PDB entry 2Q68 | X-ray diffraction, 2.50 A resolution | chains A and B

[Chain A (and B)]
Protein: Potassium channel protein
Source organism: Bacillus cereus
Notes: chain B of this document is another copy of the same molecule, construct and numbering; everything in this record applies to it too
UniProtKB: Q81HW2 (Q81HW2_BACCR); numbering as in UniProt (aligned over 1-110)
Amino-acid sequence (114 residues; numbered 1 to 114; the number before each row is that of its first residue):
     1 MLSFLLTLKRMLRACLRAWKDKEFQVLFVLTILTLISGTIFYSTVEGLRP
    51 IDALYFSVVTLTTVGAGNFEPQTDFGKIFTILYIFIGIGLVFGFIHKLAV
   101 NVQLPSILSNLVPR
Not modelled in the structure: 105-114 (chain B: 104-114)
Differences from the reference sequence: engineered mutation Ala-66 (Asp in Q81HW2), Glu-70 (Ser in Q81HW2); expression tag (111-114)
Metal / ion sites: Ca2+ site 1: Thr-63, Val-64 (shared with Thr-63(B), Val-64(B) of chain B); Ca2+ site 2: Gly-67 (shared with Gly-67(B) of chain B)
Reported in the primary citation:
  - Ca2+ coordination: Gly-67
  - mutagenesis - D66A/S70E: unchanged binding to Ca2+

[Interface between chain A and chain B]
Contacting residue pairs - 42 pairs, chain A then chain B:
  Ser-3(A) / Lys-22(B)  hydrogen bond
  Phe-4(A) / Gln-25(B)
  Phe-4(A) / Val-26(B)  hydrophobic
  Phe-4(A) / Val-29(B)  hydrophobic
  Thr-7(A) / Lys-22(B)
  Thr-7(A) / Glu-23(B)
  Thr-7(A) / Val-26(B)
  Leu-8(A) / Val-26(B)  hydrophobic
  Met-11(A) / Glu-23(B)
  Met-11(A) / Val-26(B)  hydrophobic
  Met-11(A) / Leu-27(B)  hydrophobic
  Leu-35(A) / Phe-85(B)  hydrophobic
  Arg-49(A) / Asp-74(B)  salt bridge
  Ile-51(A) / Asp-74(B)
  Ile-51(A) / Ile-78(B)  hydrophobic
  Asp-52(A) / Lys-77(B)  salt bridge
  Leu-54(A) / Ile-81(B)  hydrophobic
  Tyr-55(A) / Pro-71(B)
  Tyr-55(A) / Lys-77(B)
  Tyr-55(A) / Thr-80(B)
  Val-58(A) / Ile-81(B)  hydrophobic
  Val-58(A) / Phe-85(B)  hydrophobic
  Val-59(A) / Ile-84(B)  hydrophobic
  Thr-62(A) / Ile-84(B)
  Thr-63(A) / Thr-63(B)
  Val-64(A) / Thr-63(B)
  Val-64(A) / Val-64(B)
  Val-64(A) / Gly-65(B)
  Val-64(A) / Ile-84(B)  hydrophobic
  Gly-67(A) / Ala-66(B)
  Gly-67(A) / Gly-67(B)
  Gly-67(A) / Asn-68(B)
  Gly-67(A) / Glu-70(B)  hydrogen bond (backbone-side chain)
  Asn-68(A) / Asn-68(B)  hydrogen bond (side chain-backbone)
  Asn-68(A) / Glu-70(B)  hydrogen bond (backbone-side chain)
  Phe-94(A) / Phe-92(B)  hydrophobic
  Leu-98(A) / Phe-92(B)  hydrophobic
  Val-102(A) / His-96(B)
  Val-102(A) / Ala-99(B)
  Val-102(A) / Val-100(B)  hydrophobic
  Val-102(A) / Gln-103(B)  hydrogen bond (backbone-side chain)
  Gln-103(A) / Gln-103(B)
Interface residues without a listed pair, chain A (25 interface residues in all): Arg-10, Ala-66, Phe-69
Interface residues without a listed pair, chain B (30 interface residues in all): Phe-56, Thr-60, Phe-69, Ile-88

[Summary]
25 residues of chain A and 30 residues of chain B are in contact; the contacts include 5 hydrogen bonds and 2
salt bridges. Polar contacts include Arg-49(A)/Asp-74(B), Asp-52(A)/Lys-77(B) and Ser-3(A)/Lys-22(B).
Thr-63(A) and Val-64(A) coordinate Ca2+ site 1. From the paper: D66A/S70E of chain A leave binding to Ca2+
unchanged; Ca2+ coordination by Gly-67(A).
Both chains are Potassium channel protein (Bacillus cereus). Entry 2Q68 (Crystal Structure of Nak channel
D66A, S70E double mutants) was determined by X-ray diffraction together with 2Q67, 2Q69 and 2Q6A from the same
study.
